PDB entry 9E1R | electron microscopy, 3.10 A resolution | chains E and I of the 11 polymer chains in the assembly

== Chain E ==
Protein: Histone H3.2
Organism: Xenopus laevis
UniProt: P84233 (H32_XENLA); residues 0-135 here correspond to UniProt positions 1-136 (UniProt number = residue number + 1)
Sequence (136 residues; row label = number of the first residue in the row; numbering starts at 0):
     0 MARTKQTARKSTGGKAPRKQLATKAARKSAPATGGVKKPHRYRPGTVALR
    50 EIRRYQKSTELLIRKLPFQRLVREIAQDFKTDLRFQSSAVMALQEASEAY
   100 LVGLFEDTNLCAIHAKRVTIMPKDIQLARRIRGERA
Not modelled in the structure: 0-37, 134-135
UniProt features mapped onto this chain:
  - modified residue: Arg2 (Asymmetric dimethylarginine), Thr3 (Phosphothreonine), Lys4 (Allysine), Gln5 (5-glutamyl dopamine), Thr6 (Phosphothreonine), Arg8 (Citrulline), Lys9 (N6,N6,N6-trimethyllysine), Ser10 (ADP-ribosylserine), Thr11 (Phosphothreonine), Lys14 (N6-(2-hydroxyisobutyryl)lysine), Arg17 (Asymmetric dimethylarginine), Lys18 (N6-(2-hydroxyisobutyryl)lysine), Lys23 (N6-(2-hydroxyisobutyryl)lysine), Arg26 (Citrulline), Lys27 (N6,N6,N6-trimethyllysine), Ser28 (ADP-ribosylserine), Lys36 (N6,N6,N6-trimethyllysine), Lys37 (N6-methyllysine), Tyr41 (Phosphotyrosine), Lys56 (N6,N6,N6-trimethyllysine) and 8 more in UniProt
  - lipidation: Cys110 (S-palmitoyl cysteine)

== Chain I ==
Molecule: 152-nt DNA strand
Organism: Homo sapiens
Sequence (152 nucleotides; numbered -75 to 76; the number before each row is that of its first residue; numbers below 1 keep their minus sign (DG-75 is residue -75)):
   -75 GCACAGGATGTATATATCTGACACGTGCCTGGAGACTAGGGAGTAATCCC
   -25 CTTGGCGGTTAAAACGCGGGGGACAGCGCGTACGTGCGTTTAAGCGGTGC
    25 TAGAGCTGTCTACGACCAATTGAGCGGCCTCGGCACCGGGATTCTCCAGG
    75 GC

== Chain E / chain I interface ==
Pairs across the interface (18; chain E residue first):
  Arg40(E) with DC71(I), sugar contact
  Arg42(E) with DG-5(I), salt bridge to the phosphate; DC71(I), hydrogen bond to the phosphate
  Pro43(E) with DG-5(I), sugar contact
  Thr45(E) with DC71(I), hydrogen bond to the phosphate
  Arg63(E) with DA-14(I), sugar contact
  Arg72(E) with DT-23(I), salt bridge to the phosphate
  Arg83(E) with DT-23(I), sugar contact
  Phe84(E) with DT-24(I), sugar contact; DT-23(I), hydrogen bond to the phosphate
  Gln85(E) with DT-24(I), phosphate contact
  Arg116(E) with DA-3(I), phosphate contact; DC-2(I), phosphate contact
  Val117(E) with DG-4(I), sugar contact; DA-3(I), hydrogen bond to the phosphate
  Thr118(E) with DG-4(I), phosphate contact; DA-3(I), hydrogen bond to the phosphate
  Met120(E) with DC-2(I), phosphate contact
Interface residues without a listed pair, chain E (18 interface residues in all): His39, Tyr41, Leu82, Ser86, Lys115
Interface residues without a listed pair, chain I (12 interface residues in all): DA-13, DG-8, DC70, DA72

== Overview ==
18 residues of chain E face 12 of chain I across their interface, with 5 hydrogen bonds and 2 salt bridges.
Polar contacts include Arg42(E)-DC71(I), Thr45(E)-DC71(I) and Phe84(E)-DT-23(I).
Here chain E is Histone H3.2 (Xenopus laevis) and chain I is a 152-nt DNA strand (Homo sapiens). Entry 9E1R
(Snf2h bound nucleosome complex - ClassB4) was determined by electron microscopy, deposited together with
9E1L, 9E1M, 9E1N, 9E1O, 9E1P, 9E1Q and 4 further entries.
